6WTJ - chain A; structure by X-ray diffraction, 1.90 A resolution.

Chain A:
Name: 3C-like proteinase
From: Severe acute respiratory syndrome coronavirus 2
Notes: EC 3.4.22.69
UniProtKB: P0DTD1 (R1AB_SARS2); residues 1-306 here correspond to UniProt positions 3264-3569 (UniProt number = residue number + 3263)
Sequence (306 residues; each row starts with the number of its first residue):
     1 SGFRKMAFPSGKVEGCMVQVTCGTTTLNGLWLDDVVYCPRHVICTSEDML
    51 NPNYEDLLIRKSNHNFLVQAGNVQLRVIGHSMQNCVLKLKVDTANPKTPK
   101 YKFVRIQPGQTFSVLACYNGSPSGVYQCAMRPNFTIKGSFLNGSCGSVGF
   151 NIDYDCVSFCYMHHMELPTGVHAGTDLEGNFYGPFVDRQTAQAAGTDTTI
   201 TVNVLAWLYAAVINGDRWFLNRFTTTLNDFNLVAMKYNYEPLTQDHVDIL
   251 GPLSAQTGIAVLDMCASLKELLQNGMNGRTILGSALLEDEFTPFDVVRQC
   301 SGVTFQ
Covalent attachments: compound K36 linked to Cys145
Ligand contacts: K36 ((1S,2S)-2-({N-[(benzyloxy)carbonyl]-L-leucyl}amino)-1-hydroxy-3-[(3S)-2-oxopyrrolidin-3-yl]propane-1-sulfonic acid): Ser1, His41, Met49, Tyr54, Phe140, Leu141, Asn142, Gly143, Ser144, His163, His164, Met165, Glu166, His172, Asp187, Arg188
Curated features (UniProtKB/Swiss-Prot):
  - active site: His41 (For 3CL-PRO activity), Cys145 (Nucleophile)
  - site: Gln306 (Cleavage)
  - cross-link (Glycyl lysine isopeptide (Lys-Gly)): Lys5 (interchain with G-Cter in ubiquitin), Lys90 (interchain with G-Cter in ubiquitin)
From the paper describing this entry:
  - catalytic residues: His41, Gly143, Ser144, Cys145
  - binding site for K36: His41, Met49, Gly143, Ser144, Cys145, His163, Met165, Glu166, His172
  - contacts within the chain: Leu141-Ser144 (backbone contact)

Overview:
Compound K36 is covalently linked to Cys145. UniProt lists active-site residues His41 and Cys145. From the
paper: catalytic residues His41, Gly143 and Ser144 among others; a binding site for K36 at His41, Met49 and
Gly143 among others.
Chain A is 3C-like proteinase (Severe acute respiratory syndrome coronavirus 2); the structure, Feline
coronavirus drug inhibits the main protease of SARS-CoV-2 and blocks virus replication, was determined by
X-ray diffraction, deposited together with 6WTK and 6WTM.
